Entry 6PSY (electron microscopy, 2.80 A resolution); this record covers chains A and E.

Chain A:
Name: Probable phospholipid-transporting ATPase DRS2
Organism: Saccharomyces cerevisiae W303
Notes: EC 7.6.2.1
Reference sequence: P39524 (ATC3_YEAST); numbering as in UniProt (aligned over 1-1355)
Amino-acid sequence (1355 residues; each row starts with the number of its first residue):
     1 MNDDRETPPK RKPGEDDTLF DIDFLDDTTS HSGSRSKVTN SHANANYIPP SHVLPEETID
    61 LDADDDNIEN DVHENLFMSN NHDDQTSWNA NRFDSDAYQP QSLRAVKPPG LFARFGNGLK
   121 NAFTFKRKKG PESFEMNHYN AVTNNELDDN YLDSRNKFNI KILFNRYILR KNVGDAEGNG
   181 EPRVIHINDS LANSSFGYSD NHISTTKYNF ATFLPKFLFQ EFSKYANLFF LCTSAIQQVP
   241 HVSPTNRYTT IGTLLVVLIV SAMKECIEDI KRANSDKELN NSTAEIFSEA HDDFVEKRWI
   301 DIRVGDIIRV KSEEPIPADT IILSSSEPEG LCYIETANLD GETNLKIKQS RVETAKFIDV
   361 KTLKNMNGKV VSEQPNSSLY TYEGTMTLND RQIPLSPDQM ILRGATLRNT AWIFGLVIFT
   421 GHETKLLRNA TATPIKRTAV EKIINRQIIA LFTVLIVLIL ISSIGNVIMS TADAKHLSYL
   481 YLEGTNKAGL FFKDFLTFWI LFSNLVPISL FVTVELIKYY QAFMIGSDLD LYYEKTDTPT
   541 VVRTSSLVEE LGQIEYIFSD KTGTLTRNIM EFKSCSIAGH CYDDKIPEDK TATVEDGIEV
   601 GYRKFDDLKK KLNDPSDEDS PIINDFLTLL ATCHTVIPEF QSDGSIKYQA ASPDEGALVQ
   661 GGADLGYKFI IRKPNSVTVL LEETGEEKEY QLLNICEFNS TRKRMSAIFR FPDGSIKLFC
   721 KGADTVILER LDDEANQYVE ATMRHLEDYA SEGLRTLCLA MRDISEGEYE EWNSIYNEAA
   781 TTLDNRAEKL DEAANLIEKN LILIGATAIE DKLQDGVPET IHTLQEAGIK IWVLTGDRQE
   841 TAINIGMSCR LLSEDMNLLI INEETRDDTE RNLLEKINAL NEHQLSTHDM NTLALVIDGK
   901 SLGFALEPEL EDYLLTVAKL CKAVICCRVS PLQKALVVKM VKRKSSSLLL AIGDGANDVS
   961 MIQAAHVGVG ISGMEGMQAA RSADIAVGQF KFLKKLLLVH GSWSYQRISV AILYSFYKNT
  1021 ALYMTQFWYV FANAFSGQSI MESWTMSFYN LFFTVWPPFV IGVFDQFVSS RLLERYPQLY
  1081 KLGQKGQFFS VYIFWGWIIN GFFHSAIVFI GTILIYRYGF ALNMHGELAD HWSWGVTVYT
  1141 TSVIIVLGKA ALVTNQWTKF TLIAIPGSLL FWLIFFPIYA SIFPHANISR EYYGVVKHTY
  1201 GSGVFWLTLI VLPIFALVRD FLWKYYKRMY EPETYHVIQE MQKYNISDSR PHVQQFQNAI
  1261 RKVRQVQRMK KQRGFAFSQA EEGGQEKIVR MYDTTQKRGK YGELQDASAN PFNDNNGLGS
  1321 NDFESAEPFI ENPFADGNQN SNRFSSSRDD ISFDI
Not modelled in the structure: 1-195, 584-596, 1242-1252, 1310-1355
Sequence notes: conflict D583 (Ile in P39524)
Curated features (UniProtKB/Swiss-Prot):
  - region: Q237, Q238 (Involved in phosphatidylserine substrate recognition)
  - active site: D560 (4-aspartylphosphate intermediate)
  - binding site (ATP): D560, K561, T562, E655, F698, S700, K703, K721, R755, T756, T835, G836, D837, R928, K934, N957, D958
  - binding site (Mg(2+)): D560, T562, D954, D958
  - binding site (a 1,2-diacyl-sn-glycero-3-phospho-(1D-myo-inositol 4-phosphate)): K1149, R1219, W1223, K1224, Y1235, H1236
  - site: I508 (Involved in the release of the transported lipid into the cytosolic leaflet)
  - modified residue: S102 (Phosphoserine)
  - mutagenesis: Q237 to Q238 (Loss of activity. Sensitive to papuamide B (phosphatidylserine-binding cytotoxin); the effect is suppressed when associated with S-445), G341 (G341L: Reduces interaction with CDC50. Sensitive to cold), E342 (E342Q: Loss of activity. Does not appear to reduce interaction with CDC50. Sensitive to cold), Y380 (Y380F: Increases ATPase activity), N445 (N445S: No sensitivity to papuamide B (phosphatidylserine-binding cytotoxin) or cold. No sensitivity to papuamide B; when associated with 237-G--A-238 or K-473), D473 (D473K: Sensitive to papuamide B (phosphatidylserine-binding cytotoxin); the effect is suppressed when associated with S-445), F511 (F511L: Sensitive to duramycin (phosphatidylethanolamine-binding cytotoxin). Decreases ATPase activity; F511Y/L: Sensitive to papuamide B (phosphatidylserine-binding cytotoxin) ...), D560 (D560N/E: Sensitive to cold. Reduces interaction with CDC50. Decreases protein level; D560N: Loss of activity. Sensitive to cinnamycin (phosphatidylethanolamine-binding cytotoxin)), R1228 (R1228A: Abolishes ATPase activity and leads to cold sensitivity), Y1235 (Y1235A: Abolishes ATPase activity and leads to cold sensitivity), H1236 (H1236A: Abolishes ATPase activity and leads to cold sensitivity), R1250 to V1263 (Sensitive to cold), 3 further mutagenesis entries in UniProt
Reported in the primary citation:
  - contacts within the chain: Y198-V304, I203-L427, I203-H422, Q349-K1287 (hydrogen bond), I358-L1304 (hydrophobic contact), K703-F1275 (cation-pi contact)
  - catalytic residues: D560 (proposed by the authors, not directly observed)
  - mutagenesis - W1223A, K1227A: unchanged growth
  - mutagenesis - Y1235A, H1236A: abolished growth
  - mutagenesis - R1228A: decreased growth
  - mutagenesis - R1228A, Y1235A, H1236A: abolished catalytic activity

Chain E:
Name: Cell division control protein 50
Organism: Saccharomyces cerevisiae W303
Reference sequence: P25656 (CDC50_YEAST); numbering as in UniProt (aligned over 1-391)
Amino-acid sequence (391 residues; row label = number of the first residue in the row):
     1 MVSLFKRGKA PPLTKEGPTS KKPPNTAFRQ QRLKAWQPIL SPQSVLPLLI FVACIFTPIG
    61 IGLIVSATKV QDLTIDYSHC DTKASTTAFE DIPKKYIKYH FKSKVENKPQ WRLTENENGE
   121 QSCELQFEIP NDIKKSIFIY YKITNFYQNH RRYVQSFDTK QILGEPIKKD DLDTSCSPIR
   181 SREDKIIYPC GLIANSMFND TFSQVLSGID DTEDYNLTNK HISWSIDRHR FKTTKYNASD
   241 IVPPPNWMKK YPDGYTDENL PDIHTWEEFQ VWMRTAAFPK FYKLTLKNES ASLPKGKYQM
   301 NIELNYPISL FGGTKSFVLT TNGAIGGRNM SLGVLYLIVA GLCALFGIIF LVKLIFQPRA
   361 MGDHTYLNFD DEENEDYEDV HAENTTLREI L
Not modelled in the structure: 1-20, 360-391
Disulfide bonds: C80-C123, C176-C190
Covalently attached groups: N-acetylglucosamine (NAG) linked to N199, N216, N288
Reported in the primary citation:
  - post-translational modification sites: N199, N216, N288

How chain A and chain E interact:
Residue-residue contacts (170; chain A residue first):
  H241(A) - R151(E)  hydrogen bond (backbone-side chain)
  H241(A) - T174(E)  hydrogen bond
  V242(A) - R151(E)  hydrogen bond (backbone-side chain)
  M469(A) - Y147(E)
  K475(A) - S309(E)
  K475(A) - L310(E)
  H476(A) - L310(E)
  H476(A) - F311(E)  hydrogen bond (side chain-backbone)
  H476(A) - G312(E)
  L477(A) - Y147(E)  hydrophobic
  S478(A) - L310(E)  hydrogen bond (side chain-backbone)
  Y479(A) - N145(E)
  Y479(A) - F146(E)
  Y479(A) - Y147(E)  hydrogen bond (side chain-backbone)
  Y479(A) - Y153(E)
  Y479(A) - L192(E)
  Y479(A) - L310(E)  hydrophobic
  Y479(A) - F311(E)  hydrophobic
  L480(A) - H150(E)
  L480(A) - R152(E)  hydrogen bond (backbone-side chain)
  L480(A) - L192(E)
  Y481(A) - R152(E)
  Y481(A) - I179(E)  hydrophobic
  Y481(A) - N195(E)  hydrogen bond
  L482(A) - R152(E)
  D494(A) - R151(E)  salt bridge
  T497(A) - R151(E)
  Y520(A) - F28(E)
  F523(A) - R29(E)
  M524(A) - F28(E)  hydrophobic
  M524(A) - R29(E)
  M524(A) - Q31(E)
  S527(A) - P23(E)
  S527(A) - R29(E)  hydrogen bond
  S527(A) - Q30(E)  hydrogen bond (backbone-side chain)
  D528(A) - P23(E)
  D528(A) - Q30(E)
  L529(A) - P23(E)
  L529(A) - P24(E)
  L529(A) - Q30(E)  hydrogen bond (backbone-side chain)
  Y532(A) - K21(E)
  Y532(A) - K22(E)
  Y532(A) - P23(E)
  D537(A) - K21(E)
  D537(A) - K22(E)
  P539(A) - K21(E)
  W1003(A) - Q31(E)
  Y1029(A) - N149(E)  hydrogen bond
  Y1029(A) - A277(E)  hydrogen bond (side chain-backbone)
  A1032(A) - N149(E)  hydrogen bond (backbone-side chain)
  A1032(A) - P279(E)
  N1033(A) - Y147(E)
  N1033(A) - N149(E)
  A1034(A) - Y147(E)  hydrophobic
  A1034(A) - H150(E)
  S1036(A) - N149(E)
  S1036(A) - H150(E)
  S1036(A) - R151(E)  hydrogen bond (side chain-backbone)
  G1037(A) - R151(E)
  Q1038(A) - N149(E)  hydrogen bond (side chain-backbone)
  Q1038(A) - H150(E)  hydrogen bond (side chain-backbone)
  Q1038(A) - R151(E)
  Q1038(A) - V154(E)
  I1113(A) - F278(E)  hydrophobic
  L1114(A) - N329(E)  hydrogen bond (backbone-side chain)
  L1114(A) - S331(E)
  I1115(A) - N329(E)  hydrogen bond (backbone-side chain)
  I1115(A) - S331(E)
  I1115(A) - L332(E)  hydrophobic
  I1115(A) - L335(E)  hydrophobic
  Y1116(A) - F278(E)
  R1117(A) - R328(E)  hydrogen bond (side chain-backbone)
  R1117(A) - N329(E)
  Y1118(A) - K142(E)
  Y1118(A) - K280(E)
  Y1118(A) - F281(E)
  Y1118(A) - Y282(E)  hydrogen bond (backbone-backbone)
  F1120(A) - Y140(E)
  F1120(A) - Y282(E)  hydrophobic
  F1120(A) - T320(E)
  F1120(A) - N322(E)
  F1120(A) - G326(E)
  F1120(A) - G327(E)
  A1121(A) - I325(E)
  L1122(A) - N322(E)  hydrogen bond (backbone-side chain)
  L1122(A) - I325(E)  hydrogen bond (backbone-backbone)
  L1122(A) - G326(E)
  N1123(A) - G323(E)
  N1123(A) - A324(E)
  H1125(A) - F138(E)
  H1125(A) - K287(E)  hydrogen bond (backbone-side chain)
  H1125(A) - E289(E)  salt bridge
  G1126(A) - F138(E)
  G1126(A) - Y140(E)  hydrogen bond (backbone-side chain)
  G1126(A) - L284(E)
  G1126(A) - N322(E)
  E1127(A) - S223(E)
  E1127(A) - W224(E)
  E1127(A) - S225(E)
  L1128(A) - Y140(E)  hydrophobic
  L1128(A) - W224(E)  hydrogen bond (backbone-side chain)
  L1128(A) - Y282(E)
  L1128(A) - K283(E)
  D1130(A) - W224(E)
  D1130(A) - R274(E)  salt bridge
  D1130(A) - T275(E)
  H1131(A) - T275(E)  hydrogen bond (backbone-backbone)
  H1131(A) - A277(E)
  S1133(A) - W224(E)
  W1134(A) - A277(E)  hydrophobic
  W1134(A) - F278(E)
  N1155(A) - Q37(E)  hydrogen bond
  N1155(A) - P38(E)
  Q1156(A) - A35(E)
  Q1156(A) - W36(E)
  W1157(A) - K34(E)
  W1157(A) - A35(E)
  W1157(A) - W36(E)  hydrogen bond (backbone-backbone)
  W1157(A) - P38(E)
  T1158(A) - A35(E)
  K1159(A) - K34(E)
  K1159(A) - W36(E)
  F1160(A) - F28(E)  hydrophobic
  F1160(A) - L33(E)  hydrophobic
  R1190(A) - T159(E)
  Y1193(A) - W224(E)
  Y1193(A) - I226(E)  hydrophobic
  Y1193(A) - R230(E)
  Y1193(A) - R274(E)
  G1194(A) - W224(E)
  G1194(A) - I226(E)
  H1198(A) - W224(E)  hydrogen bond
  V1204(A) - I325(E)
  V1204(A) - L332(E)  hydrophobic
  L1207(A) - L63(E)  hydrophobic
  L1207(A) - L332(E)  hydrophobic
  L1207(A) - Y336(E)  hydrogen bond (backbone-side chain)
  T1208(A) - L332(E)
  I1210(A) - F56(E)  hydrophobic
  V1211(A) - F56(E)  hydrophobic
  V1211(A) - L335(E)
  V1211(A) - Y336(E)  hydrophobic
  V1211(A) - V339(E)  hydrophobic
  L1212(A) - L335(E)  hydrophobic
  I1214(A) - V339(E)  hydrophobic
  F1215(A) - I338(E)  hydrophobic
  F1215(A) - L342(E)  hydrophobic
  V1218(A) - L342(E)  hydrophobic
  V1218(A) - C343(E)  hydrophobic
  F1221(A) - V45(E)  hydrophobic
  F1221(A) - L48(E)  hydrophobic
  F1221(A) - L49(E)  hydrophobic
  L1222(A) - L49(E)  hydrophobic
  L1222(A) - F346(E)  hydrophobic
  L1222(A) - F350(E)  hydrophobic
  K1224(A) - L40(E)
  Y1225(A) - L40(E)
  Y1225(A) - P42(E)
  Y1225(A) - V45(E)  hydrophobic
  Y1225(A) - L46(E)
  Y1225(A) - F350(E)  hydrophobic
  Y1226(A) - K353(E)
  R1228(A) - P38(E)
  R1228(A) - I39(E)
  R1228(A) - L40(E)
  M1229(A) - L40(E)
  M1229(A) - P42(E)
  Y1230(A) - K353(E)
  Y1230(A) - L354(E)
  Y1230(A) - Q357(E)
Other interface residues (no listed pair), chain A (86 interface residues in all): S243, P244, E534, H1000, F1064, G1111, T1112, G1119, W1132, N1187, V1195
Other interface residues (no listed pair), chain E (94 interface residues in all): N25, S41, V52, K160, S175, P178, S196, H221, I222, P245, A276
From the paper, about this interface:
  - pairs named by the authors: Y532(A)-K22(E) (cation-pi contact), F1160(A)-L33(E) (hydrophobic contact), P23(E)-Y532(A) (hydrophobic contact)
  - interface residues, chain A: W1157(A)
  - interface residues, chain E: C343(E)

Overview:
The interface between chain A and chain E involves 86 residues on one side and 94 on the other; the contacts
include 31 hydrogen bonds and 3 salt bridges. Among the polar pairs are D494(A)-R151(E), H1125(A)-E289(E) and
D1130(A)-R274(E). The paper describes a cation-pi contact between Y532(A) and K22(E); hydrophobic contacts
between F1160(A) and L33(E) and P23(E) and Y532(A). The paper reports the catalytic residue D560(A); R1228A,
Y1235A and H1236A of chain A abolish catalytic activity; 5 substitutions were tested in all.
Here chain A is Probable phospholipid-transporting ATPase DRS2 and chain E is Cell division control protein
50, both from Saccharomyces cerevisiae W303. Entry 6PSY (Cryo-EM structure of S. cerevisiae Drs2p-Cdc50p in
the autoinhibited apo form) was determined by electron microscopy, deposited together with 6PSX.
